Entry 2GZ2 (X-ray diffraction, 2.10 A resolution); this record covers chains A and B.

[Chain A (and B)]
Molecule: Aspartate beta-semialdehyde dehydrogenase
Source organism: Streptococcus pneumoniae
Notes: EC 1.2.1.11; chain B of this document is another copy of the same molecule, construct and numbering; everything in this record applies to it too
UniProtKB: Q8DQ00 (Q8DQ00_STRR6); numbering as in UniProt (aligned over 1-358)
Amino-acid sequence (366 residues; numbered 1 to 366; the number before each row is that of its first residue):
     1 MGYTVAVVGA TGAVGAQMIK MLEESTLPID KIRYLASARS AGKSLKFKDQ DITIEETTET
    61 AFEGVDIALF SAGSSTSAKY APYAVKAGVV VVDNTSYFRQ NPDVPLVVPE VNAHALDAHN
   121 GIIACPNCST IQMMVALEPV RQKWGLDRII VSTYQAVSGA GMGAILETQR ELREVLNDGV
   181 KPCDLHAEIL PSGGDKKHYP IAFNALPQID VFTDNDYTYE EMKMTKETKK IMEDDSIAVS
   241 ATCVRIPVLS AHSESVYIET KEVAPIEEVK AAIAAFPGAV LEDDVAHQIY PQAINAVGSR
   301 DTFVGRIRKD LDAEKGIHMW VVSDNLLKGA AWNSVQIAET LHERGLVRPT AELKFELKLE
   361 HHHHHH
Disordered / not traced: 1, 359-366
Differences from the reference sequence: cloning artifact (359-360); expression tag (361-366)
Residues lining bound ligands: adenosine-2'-5'-diphosphate (A2P): Gly9, Ala10, Thr11, Gly12, Ala13, Ala36, Ser37, Arg39, Ser40, Thr57, Ser71, Ala72, Thr76, Lys79, Tyr80, Gly161, Met162

[How chain A and chain B interact]
Pairs across the interface - 144 pairs, chain A then chain B:
  Arg148(A) with Tyr257(B), hydrogen bond; Glu259(B), salt bridge; Asp310(B), salt bridge; Ala313(B)
  Ile150(A) with Ile150(B), hydrophobic; Tyr257(B), hydrophobic; His318(B)
  Ser152(A) with Tyr154(B); Ser255(B), hydrogen bond
  Thr153(A) with Tyr154(B), hydrogen bond (backbone-side chain)
  Tyr154(A) with Ser152(B); Thr153(B), hydrogen bond (side chain-backbone); Tyr154(B), hydrophobic; Val244(B)
  Leu172(A) with Leu176(B), hydrophobic; Phe203(B), hydrophobic
  Arg173(A) with Leu176(B), hydrogen bond (side chain-backbone); Asn177(B)
  Leu176(A) with Leu172(B), hydrophobic; Arg173(B), hydrogen bond (backbone-side chain); Leu176(B), hydrophobic
  Asn177(A) with Asn177(B), hydrogen bond
  Pro182(A) with Ile294(B), hydrophobic
  Cys183(A) with Ile294(B); Asn295(B)
  Pro191(A) with Tyr290(B)
  Asp195(A) with Gln288(B), hydrogen bond
  Lys196(A) with Gln288(B), hydrogen bond (backbone-side chain)
  Lys197(A) with His287(B), hydrogen bond (side chain-backbone); Gln288(B), hydrogen bond (backbone-side chain); Ile289(B)
  Tyr199(A) with His287(B); Gln288(B), hydrogen bond (side chain-backbone); Tyr290(B); Gln292(B)
  Pro200(A) with Ile294(B), hydrophobic
  Ala202(A) with Ile294(B)
  Phe203(A) with Leu172(B), hydrophobic; Pro247(B); Val248(B); Leu249(B), hydrophobic; Ile294(B)
  Asn204(A) with Val248(B); Gln292(B), hydrogen bond; Ala293(B), hydrogen bond (side chain-backbone); Ile294(B), hydrogen bond (side chain-backbone)
  Ala205(A) with Trp320(B)
  Leu206(A) with Gln292(B)
  Pro207(A) with Tyr290(B), hydrophobic; Pro291(B); Arg306(B), hydrogen bond (backbone-side chain); Trp320(B)
  Gln208(A) with Gln288(B), hydrogen bond; Tyr290(B), hydrogen bond
  Phe212(A) with Val285(B), hydrophobic; Tyr290(B), hydrophobic; Arg306(B)
  Asn215(A) with Leu311(B)
  Asp216(A) with Val285(B); Arg306(B), hydrogen bond (backbone-side chain); Arg308(B)
  Tyr217(A) with Arg306(B); Arg308(B); Lys309(B), hydrogen bond (side chain-backbone); Asp310(B); Leu311(B); His318(B)
  Glu221(A) with Arg306(B), salt bridge; Arg308(B), salt bridge
  Met222(A) with Leu311(B), hydrophobic
  Thr225(A) with Leu311(B)
  Ala238(A) with Asp312(B)
  Val239(A) with Leu311(B); Asp312(B)
  Ser240(A) with Asp310(B), hydrogen bond; Leu311(B), hydrogen bond (side chain-backbone); His318(B)
  Ala241(A) with Arg308(B), hydrogen bond (backbone-side chain)
  Thr242(A) with Ser255(B); Arg308(B), hydrogen bond
  Val244(A) with Tyr154(B); Trp320(B), hydrophobic
  Pro247(A) with Phe203(B); Pro247(B)
  Val248(A) with Phe203(B); Asn204(B)
  Leu249(A) with Phe203(B), hydrophobic
  Ser253(A) with Ala205(B)
  Ser255(A) with Ser152(B), hydrogen bond; Thr242(B)
  Tyr257(A) with Arg148(B), hydrogen bond; Ile150(B), hydrophobic
  Glu259(A) with Arg148(B), salt bridge
  Val285(A) with Phe212(B); Asp216(B)
  His287(A) with Lys197(B), hydrogen bond (backbone-side chain); Tyr199(B)
  Gln288(A) with Pro191(B); Asp195(B); Lys196(B); Lys197(B), hydrogen bond (side chain-backbone); Tyr199(B), hydrogen bond (backbone-side chain); Gln208(B), hydrogen bond
  Ile289(A) with Lys197(B)
  Tyr290(A) with Pro191(B); Tyr199(B); Pro207(B), hydrophobic; Gln208(B), hydrogen bond
  Pro291(A) with Pro207(B)
  Gln292(A) with Tyr199(B); Asn204(B), hydrogen bond; Leu206(B)
  Ala293(A) with Asn204(B), hydrogen bond (backbone-side chain)
  Ile294(A) with Pro182(B), hydrophobic; Cys183(B); Pro200(B); Ala202(B); Phe203(B); Asn204(B), hydrogen bond (backbone-side chain)
  Arg306(A) with Pro207(B), hydrogen bond (side chain-backbone); Phe212(B); Asp216(B), hydrogen bond (side chain-backbone); Glu221(B), salt bridge
  Arg308(A) with Asp216(B); Tyr217(B); Glu221(B), salt bridge; Ala241(B), hydrogen bond (side chain-backbone); Thr242(B), hydrogen bond
  Lys309(A) with Tyr217(B), hydrogen bond (backbone-side chain)
  Asp310(A) with Arg148(B), salt bridge; Tyr217(B); Ser240(B), hydrogen bond
  Leu311(A) with Asn215(B); Tyr217(B), hydrophobic; Met222(B), hydrophobic; Thr225(B); Val239(B); Ser240(B), hydrogen bond (backbone-side chain)
  Asp312(A) with Ala238(B); Val239(B)
  His318(A) with Tyr217(B); Ser240(B)
  Trp320(A) with Pro207(B); Val244(B), hydrophobic
Also at the interface, not in a pair above, chain A (65 interface residues in all): Gln169, Thr218, Ile246, Ala313
Also at the interface, not in a pair above, chain B (66 interface residues in all): Gln169, Thr218, Ile246, Ser253

[Overview]
Chain A and chain B form an interface of 65 and 66 residues respectively; the contacts include 41 hydrogen
bonds and 8 salt bridges. Among the polar pairs are Arg148(A)-Glu259(B), Arg148(A)-Asp310(B) and
Glu221(A)-Arg306(B). Bound to chain A: adenosine-2'-5'-diphosphate.
Both chains are Aspartate beta-semialdehyde dehydrogenase (Streptococcus pneumoniae). Entry 2GZ2 (Structure of
Aspartate Semialdehyde Dehydrogenase (ASADH) from Streptococcus pneumoniae complexed with 2',5'-ADP) was
determined by X-ray diffraction together with 2GYY, 2GZ1 and 2GZ3 from the same study.
